4QLU - chains B and C of the 28 polymer chains in the assembly; structure by X-ray diffraction, 2.80 A resolution.

# Chain B
Name: Proteasome subunit alpha type-3
Source organism: Saccharomyces cerevisiae
Notes: EC 3.4.25.1
UniProtKB: P23638 (PSA3_YEAST); residues 0-257 here correspond to UniProt positions 1-258 (UniProt number = residue number + 1)
Sequence (258 residues; row label = number of the first residue in the row; numbering starts at 0):
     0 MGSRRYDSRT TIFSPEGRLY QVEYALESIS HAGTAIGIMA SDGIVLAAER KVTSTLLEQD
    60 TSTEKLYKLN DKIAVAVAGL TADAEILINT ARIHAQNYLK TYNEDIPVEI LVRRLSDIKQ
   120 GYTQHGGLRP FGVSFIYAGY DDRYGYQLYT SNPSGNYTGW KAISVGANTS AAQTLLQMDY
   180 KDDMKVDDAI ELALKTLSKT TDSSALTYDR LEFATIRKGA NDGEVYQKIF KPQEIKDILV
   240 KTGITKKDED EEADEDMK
Disordered / not traced: 0, 245-257
Curated features (UniProtKB/Swiss-Prot):
  - cross-link (Glycyl lysine isopeptide (Lys-Gly)): Lys99 (interchain with G-Cter in ubiquitin), Lys198 (interchain with G-Cter in ubiquitin), Lys230 (interchain with G-Cter in ubiquitin)

# Chain C
Name: Proteasome subunit alpha type-4
Source organism: Saccharomyces cerevisiae
Notes: EC 3.4.25.1
UniProtKB: P40303 (PSA4_YEAST); residues -1 to 252 here correspond to UniProt positions 1-254 (UniProt number = residue number + 2)
Sequence (254 residues; row label = number of the first residue in the row; numbers below 1 keep their minus sign (Met-1 is residue -1)):
    -1 MSGYDRALSI FSPDGHIFQV EYALEAVKRG TCAVGVKGKN CVVLGCERRS TLKLQDTRIT
    59 PSKVSKIDSH VVLSFSGLNA DSRILIEKAR VEAQSHRLTL EDPVTVEYLT RYVAGVQQRY
   119 TQSGGVRPFG VSTLIAGFDP RDDEPKLYQT EPSGIYSSWS AQTIGRNSKT VREFLEKNYD
   179 RKEPPATVEE CVKLTVRSLL EVVQTGAKNI EITVVKPDSD IVALSSEEIN QYVTQIEQEK
   239 QEQQEQDKKK KSNH
Disordered / not traced: -1 to 0, 241-252
Curated features (UniProtKB/Swiss-Prot):
  - modified residue: Thr58 (Phosphothreonine)

# Chain B / chain C interface
Residue-residue contacts - 75 pairs, chain B then chain C:
  Arg3(B) with Arg4(C)
  Asp6(B) with Tyr2(C), hydrogen bond; Arg4(C), salt bridge
  Arg8(B) with Tyr2(C); Arg4(C); Leu6(C)
  Thr10(B) with Leu6(C); Arg125(C)
  Ile11(B) with Leu6(C), hydrophobic; Gln17(C)
  Phe12(B) with Gln17(C), hydrogen bond (backbone-side chain); Tyr20(C), hydrophobic; Ala21(C), hydrophobic; Leu76(C), hydrophobic; Arg125(C); Pro126(C); Gly128(C)
  Ser13(B) with Tyr20(C)
  Pro14(B) with Tyr20(C), hydrophobic; Glu23(C)
  Glu15(B) with Glu23(C); Arg27(C), hydrogen bond (backbone-side chain)
  Gly16(B) with Tyr20(C); Glu23(C); Ala24(C)
  Arg17(B) with Arg27(C)
  Leu18(B) with Leu76(C), hydrophobic; Arg125(C)
  Met38(B) with Asp54(C); Arg56(C)
  Glu108(B) with Ile57(C)
  Arg112(B) with Arg81(C)
  Ser115(B) with Arg81(C), hydrogen bond (backbone-side chain)
  Asp116(B) with Arg81(C), salt bridge
  Gln119(B) with Ala78(C); Asp79(C); Ile82(C)
  Thr122(B) with Arg125(C), hydrogen bond (backbone-side chain)
  Gln123(B) with Tyr118(C); Gly123(C); Val124(C); Arg125(C), hydrogen bond (backbone-backbone); Phe127(C)
  His124(B) with Gly123(C)
  Gly125(B) with Tyr2(C); Gly123(C)
  Gly126(B) with Tyr2(C)
  Tyr143(B) with Arg56(C), hydrogen bond (backbone-side chain); Ile57(C), hydrophobic
  Tyr145(B) with Arg56(C), hydrogen bond (backbone-side chain)
  Gln146(B) with Ile57(C)
  Leu147(B) with Ile57(C)
  Tyr148(B) with Ile57(C)
  Ser153(B) with Ala78(C)
  Gly154(B) with Ala78(C); Arg81(C), hydrogen bond (backbone-side chain)
  Asn155(B) with Asn77(C), hydrogen bond
  Tyr156(B) with Pro59(C), hydrophobic; Arg81(C)
  Gly158(B) with Gln53(C); Asp54(C), hydrogen bond (backbone-backbone); Ile57(C); Thr58(C), hydrogen bond (backbone-side chain)
  Trp159(B) with Leu50(C), hydrophobic; Leu52(C); Gln53(C); Asp54(C)
  Lys160(B) with Leu52(C), hydrogen bond (backbone-backbone); Gln53(C); Asp54(C)
  Ala161(B) with Leu52(C)
  Gln172(B) with Leu52(C)
  Leu175(B) with Leu52(C)
  Gln176(B) with Lys51(C); Leu52(C)
Interface residues without a listed pair, chain B (41 interface residues in all): Thr157, Tyr179

# In short
41 residues of chain B and 31 residues of chain C are in contact; the contacts include 13 hydrogen bonds and 2
salt bridges. Among the polar pairs are Asp6(B)-Arg4(C), Asp116(B)-Arg81(C) and Asp6(B)-Tyr2(C).
Here chain B is Proteasome subunit alpha type-3 and chain C is Proteasome subunit alpha type-4, both from
Saccharomyces cerevisiae. Entry 4QLU (yCP in complex with tripeptidic epoxyketone inhibitor 9) was determined
by X-ray diffraction (same publication as 4QLQ, 4QLS, 4QLT and 4QLV).
